PDB entry 8K1U | electron microscopy, 2.82 A resolution | chains D and K of the 12 polymer chains in the assembly

[Chain D]
Protein: Ktr system potassium uptake protein A
From: Bacillus subtilis
UniProtKB: O32080 (KTRA_BACSU); numbering as in UniProt (aligned over 1-222)
Sequence (222 residues; row label = number of the first residue in the row):
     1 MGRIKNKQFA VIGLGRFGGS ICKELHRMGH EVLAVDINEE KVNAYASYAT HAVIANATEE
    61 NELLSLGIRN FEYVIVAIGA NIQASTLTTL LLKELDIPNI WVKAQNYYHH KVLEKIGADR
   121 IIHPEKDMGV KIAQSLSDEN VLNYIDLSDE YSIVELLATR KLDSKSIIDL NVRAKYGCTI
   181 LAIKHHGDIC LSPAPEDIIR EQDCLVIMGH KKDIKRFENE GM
Disordered / not traced: 1-6, 222
Metal / ion sites: Na+: E125 (together with ATP) (shared with 1 residue of chain C)
Small-molecule neighbours: ATP (adenosine-5'-triphosphate): I12, G13, L14, G15, R16, F17, G18, D36, I37, N38, K41, A55, N56, A57, T58, A77, I78, G79, A80, N81, A84, K103, E125
Swiss-Prot annotation at these positions:
  - binding site (NAD(+)): R16, D36 to N38, N56, A57, I78 to A80, K103 to Q105, H109, E125
What the authors report for this chain:
  - mutagenesis - E125Q: abolished stability in response to Na+
  - binding site for Na+: R16
  - mutagenesis - E125Q: abolished stability in response to Ca2+
  - mutagenesis - E125Q: decreased binding to Ktr system potassium uptake protein B (chain K)

[Chain K]
Protein: Ktr system potassium uptake protein B
From: Bacillus subtilis
UniProtKB: O32081 (KTRB_BACSU); numbering as in UniProt (aligned over 1-445)
Sequence (445 residues; numbered 1 to 445; the number before each row is that of its first residue):
     1 MTLQKDKVIK WVRFTPPQVL AIGFFLTIII GAVLLMLPIS TTKPLSWIDA LFTAASATTV
    61 TGLAVVDTGT QFTVFGQTVI MGLIQIGGLG FMTFAVLIVM ILGKKIGLKE RMLVQEALNQ
   121 PTIGGVIGLV KVLFLFSISI ELIAALILSI RLVPQYGWSS GLFASLFHAI SAFNNAGFSL
   181 WPDNLMSYVG DPTVNLVITF LFITGGIGFT VLFDVMKNRR FKTFSLHTKL MLTGTLMLNA
   241 IAMLTVFILE YSNPGTLGHL HIVDKLWASY FQAVTPRTAG FNSLDFGSMR EGTIVFTLLL
   301 MFIGAGSAST ASGIKLTTFI VILTSVIAYL RGKKETVIFR RSIKYPIIIK ALAVSVTSLF
   361 IVFLGIFALT ITEQAPFLQI VFETFSAFGT VGLTMGLTPE LTTAGKCIII VIMFIGRIGP
   421 LTFVFSFAKT EQSNIRYPDG EVFTG
Disordered / not traced: 1-14
Metal / ion sites: K+: V60, T61, N175, A176, T278, A279, T390, V391
Swiss-Prot annotation at these positions:
  - mutagenesis: R436 to G445 (Loss of homodimerization)

[How chain D and chain K interact]
Contacting residue pairs (16; chain D residue first):
  E39(D) with D439(K)
  V42(D) with P438(K)
  N43(D) with P438(K)
  H51(D) with Y437(K)
  A52(D) with P438(K)
  V53(D) with I435(K), hydrophobic; R436(K)
  I54(D) with I435(K); R436(K), hydrogen bond (backbone-backbone); Y437(K)
  A55(D) with I435(K), hydrophobic
  N61(D) with N434(K), hydrogen bond
  E62(D) with N434(K); I435(K)
  S65(D) with S433(K)
  L66(D) with I435(K), hydrophobic
Interface residues without a listed pair, chain D (13 interface residues in all): A46

[Summary]
The interface between chain D and chain K involves 13 residues on one side and 7 on the other; the contacts
include 2 hydrogen bonds. Polar pairs include N61(D)-N434(K) and I54(D)-R436(K). Ligands of chain D: ATP. The
paper reports a binding site for Na+ at R16(D); E125Q of chain D abolishes stability in response to Na+.
Chain D is Ktr system potassium uptake protein A and chain K is Ktr system potassium uptake protein B, both
from Bacillus subtilis; the structure, Potassium transporter KtrAB from Bacillus subtilis in ATP-bound state
with addition of EDTA and EGTA, was determined by electron microscopy together with 8K1S, 8K1T, 8XMH and 8XMI
from the same study.
